PDB entry 5NB3 | X-ray diffraction, 1.38 A resolution | chains A and O of the 12 polymer chains in the assembly

== Chain A ==
Molecule: Phycoerythrin Alpha subunit
From: Phormidium rubidum A09DM
UniProt: A0A0E3W010 (A0A0E3W010_9CYAN); residue numbers follow UniProt; this construct covers 1-160
Chain sequence (164 residues; each row starts with the number of its first residue):
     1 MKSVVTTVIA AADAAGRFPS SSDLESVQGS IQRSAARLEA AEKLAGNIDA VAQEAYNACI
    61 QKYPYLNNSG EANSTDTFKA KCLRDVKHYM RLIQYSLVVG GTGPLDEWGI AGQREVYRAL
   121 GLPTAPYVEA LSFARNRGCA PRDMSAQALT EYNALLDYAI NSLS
Covalently attached groups: phycoerythrobilin (PEB) linked to Cys82
Bound ions: Na+: Asn161, Ser164 (shared with 1 residue of chain P)
Small-molecule neighbours:
  - phycoerythrobilin (PEB), molecule 1: Leu24, Glu25, Gln28
  - phycoerythrobilin (PEB), molecule 2: Arg33, Gln147, Thr150, Glu151
  - phycoerythrobilin (PEB), molecule 3: Lys43, Leu44, Asn47, Ala50, Val51, Glu54, Arg137, Gly138, Cys139, Arg142, Asp143, Met144, Tyr152
  - phycoerythrobilin (PEB), molecule 4: Cys59, Leu66, Ala72, Asn73, Phe78, Lys81, Arg84, Asp85, Val86, His88, Tyr89, Leu92, Trp108, Val116, Tyr117, Leu120, Leu122, Pro123, Pro126, Tyr127

== Chain O ==
Molecule: Phycoerythrin Beta subunit
From: Phormidium rubidum A09DM
UniProt: A0A0E4G455 (A0A0E4G455_9CYAN); residues 8-184 here correspond to UniProt positions 1-177 (UniProt number = residue number - 7)
Chain sequence (184 residues; each row starts with the number of its first residue):
     1 MLDAFSRAVV QADASTSVVA DMGALKQFIA EGNRRLDAVN AIASNASCMV SDAVAGMICE
    61 NQGLIQAGGN CYPNRRMAAC LRDAEIILRY VTYALLAGDA SVLDDRCLNG LKETYAALGV
   121 PTTSTVRAVQ IMKAQAAAHI KDTPSEARAG GKLRKMGSPV VEDRCASLVA EASSYFDRVI
   181 SALS
Modified positions: Asn70 (N-methyl asparagine; MEN)
Bound ions: Na+: Ser47 (shared with 2 residues of chain F)
Small-molecule neighbours:
  - phycoerythrobilin (PEB), molecule 1: Ala30, Asn33, Arg34, Leu36, Asp37, Ala38, Ile140, Lys141, Asp142, Ser158, Pro159, Val160, Val161, Arg164, Cys165, Leu168
  - phycoerythrobilin (PEB), molecule 2: Asn45, Cys48, Met49, Asp52, Ala55, Gly56, Cys59, Glu60, Arg127, Ile131, Ala134, Gln135, Ala138, His139, Thr143, Pro144, Ser145, Arg148, Ala149, Lys152, Leu153, Arg154
  - phycoerythrobilin (PEB), molecule 3: Met57, Leu64, Asn70, Cys71, Arg75, Arg76, Ala79, Cys80, Arg82, Asp83, Ile86, Tyr90, Arg106, Cys107, Leu111, Thr114, Tyr115, Leu118, Val120, Pro121, Ser124, Thr125, Ala128
  - phycoerythrobilin (PEB), molecule 4: Ile58, Ile65, Tyr72, Pro73, Asn74, Met77

== Interface between chain A and chain O ==
Residue-residue contacts (18; chain A residue first):
  Arg84(A) - Ile65(O)
  Arg91(A) - Tyr72(O)  hydrogen bond
  Glu107(A) - Arg75(O)
  Trp108(A) - Pro73(O)
  Trp108(A) - Asn74(O)
  Trp108(A) - Arg75(O)
  Gly109(A) - Asn74(O)  hydrogen bond (backbone-side chain)
  Ala111(A) - Asn74(O)
  Ala111(A) - Arg75(O)  hydrogen bond (backbone-backbone)
  Gly112(A) - Ala78(O)
  Gln113(A) - Asn74(O)
  Glu115(A) - Ala78(O)
  Val116(A) - Asn74(O)
  Val116(A) - Met77(O)  hydrophobic
  Val116(A) - Ala78(O)
  Tyr117(A) - Asn74(O)  hydrogen bond
  Ala119(A) - Ser51(O)
  Ala119(A) - Leu81(O)  hydrophobic
Also at the interface, not in a pair above, chain A (15 interface residues in all): Lys81, His88, Tyr89

== Overview ==
The interface between chain A and chain O involves 15 residues on one side and 9 on the other; the contacts
include 4 hydrogen bonds. Polar contacts include Arg91(A)-Tyr72(O), Gly109(A)-Asn74(O) and Tyr117(A)-Asn74(O).
Chain A binds 3 copies of phycoerythrobilin.
Here chain A is Phycoerythrin Alpha subunit and chain O is Phycoerythrin Beta subunit, both from Phormidium
rubidum A09DM. Entry 5NB3 (High resolution C-phycoerythrin from marine cyanobacterium Phormidium sp. A09DM at
pH 7.5) was determined by X-ray diffraction together with 5NB4 from the same study.
